PDB entry 9CCY | X-ray diffraction, 2.05 A resolution | chain A

== Chain A ==
Protein: UDP-2,3-diacylglucosamine hydrolase
From: Klebsiella pneumoniae
Notes: EC 3.6.1.54
Reference sequence: A0A1S0WIC1 (A0A1S0WIC1_KLEPN); residues 1-240 here = UniProt positions 1-240
Amino-acid sequence (259 residues; numbered 1 to 259; the number before each row is that of its first residue):
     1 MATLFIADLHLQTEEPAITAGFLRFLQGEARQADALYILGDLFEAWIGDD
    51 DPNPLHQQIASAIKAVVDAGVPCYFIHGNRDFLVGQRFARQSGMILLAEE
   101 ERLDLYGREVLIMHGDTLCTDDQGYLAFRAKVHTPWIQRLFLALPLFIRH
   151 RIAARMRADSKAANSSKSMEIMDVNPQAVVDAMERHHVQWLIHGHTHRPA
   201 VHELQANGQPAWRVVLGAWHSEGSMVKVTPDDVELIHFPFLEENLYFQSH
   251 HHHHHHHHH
Unresolved in the structure: 1, 163-169, 248-249, 253-259
Sequence notes: expression tag (241-259)
Metal / ion sites: Mn2+ site 1: D8, H10, D41, H197; Mn2+ site 2: D41, N79, H114, H195
Ligand contacts: A1AVY (1-(5-{4-[6-(trifluoromethyl)pyridin-2-yl]piperazine-1-sulfonyl}-2,3-dihydro-1H-indol-1-yl)ethan-1-one): E44, A45, W46, N79, R80, F82, L83, Y125, F128, V132, I137, F141, I152, A153, M156, R157, S160

== In short ==
Chain A binds compound A1AVY. D8, H10, D41 and H197 coordinate Mn2+ site 1. D41, N79, H114 and H195 coordinate
Mn2+ site 2.
Chain A is UDP-2,3-diacylglucosamine hydrolase (Klebsiella pneumoniae); the structure, Crystal structure of
the Klebsiella pneumoniae LpxH / JH-LPH-90 complex, was determined by X-ray diffraction, deposited together
with 9CCX, 9CCZ, 9CD0 and 9CD1.
